PDB entry 8GO3 | electron microscopy, 3.09 A resolution | chains B and D of the 4 polymer chains in the assembly

Chain B:
Protein: Cytochrome bo(3) ubiquinol oxidase subunit 2
Source organism: Escherichia coli K-12
UniProtKB: P0ABJ1 (CYOA_ECOLI); residue numbers follow UniProt; this construct covers 1-315
Chain sequence (315 residues; each row starts with the number of its first residue):
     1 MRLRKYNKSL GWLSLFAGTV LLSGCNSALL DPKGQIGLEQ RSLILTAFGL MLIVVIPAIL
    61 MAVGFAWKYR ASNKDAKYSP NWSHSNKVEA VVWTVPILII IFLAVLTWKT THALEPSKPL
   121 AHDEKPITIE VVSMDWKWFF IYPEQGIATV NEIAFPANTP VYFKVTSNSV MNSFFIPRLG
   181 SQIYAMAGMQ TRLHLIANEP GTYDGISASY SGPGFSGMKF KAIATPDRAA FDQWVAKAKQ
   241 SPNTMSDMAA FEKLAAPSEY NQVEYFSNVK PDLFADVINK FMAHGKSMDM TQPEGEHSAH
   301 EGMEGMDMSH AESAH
Unresolved in the structure: 1-21, 284-315
Small-molecule neighbours: heme o (HEO): Met-51, Val-54, Val-55, Ala-58, Pro-96, Ile-100
Curated features (UniProtKB/Swiss-Prot):
  - lipidation: Cys-25 (N-palmitoyl cysteine)

Chain D:
Protein: Cytochrome bo(3) ubiquinol oxidase subunit 4
Source organism: Escherichia coli K-12
UniProtKB: C3TLX2 (C3TLX2_ECOLX); residue numbers follow UniProt; this construct covers 1-109
Chain sequence (109 residues; row label = number of the first residue in the row):
     1 MSHSTDHSGA SHGSVKTYMT GFILSIILTV IPFWMVMTGA ASPAVILGTI LAMAVVQVLV
    61 HLVCFLHMNT KSDEGWNMTA FVFTVLIIAI LVVGSIWIMW NLNYNMMMH
Unresolved in the structure: 1-10

Interface between chain B and chain D:
Pairs across the interface - 10 pairs, chain B then chain D:
  Met-186(B) with Met-106(D), hydrophobic
  Met-189(B) with Met-106(D), hydrophobic
  Gln-190(B) with Asn-105(D); Met-106(D); Met-107(D); Met-108(D)
  Thr-191(B) with Met-106(D)
  Arg-192(B) with Asn-105(D); His-109(D)
  Ile-278(B) with Met-108(D), hydrophobic
Other interface residues (no listed pair), chain B (9 interface residues in all): Glu-115, Phe-274, Ala-275

In short:
9 residues of chain B and 5 residues of chain D are in contact. Ligands of chain B: heme o.
Here chain B is Cytochrome bo(3) ubiquinol oxidase subunit 2 and chain D is Cytochrome bo(3) ubiquinol oxidase
subunit 4, both from Escherichia coli K-12. Entry 8GO3 (Cryo-EM structure of Escherichia coli cytochrome bo3
in DDM detergent) was determined by electron microscopy.
